PDB entry 6A9V | X-ray diffraction, 2.90 A resolution | chain A

Chain A:
Molecule: Intermediate cleaving peptidase 55
Organism: Saccharomyces cerevisiae (strain ATCC 204508 / S288c)
Notes: EC 3.4.11.26
UniProt: P40051 (ICP55_YEAST); residue numbers follow UniProt; this construct covers 44-511
Amino-acid sequence (470 residues; row label = number of the first residue in the row):
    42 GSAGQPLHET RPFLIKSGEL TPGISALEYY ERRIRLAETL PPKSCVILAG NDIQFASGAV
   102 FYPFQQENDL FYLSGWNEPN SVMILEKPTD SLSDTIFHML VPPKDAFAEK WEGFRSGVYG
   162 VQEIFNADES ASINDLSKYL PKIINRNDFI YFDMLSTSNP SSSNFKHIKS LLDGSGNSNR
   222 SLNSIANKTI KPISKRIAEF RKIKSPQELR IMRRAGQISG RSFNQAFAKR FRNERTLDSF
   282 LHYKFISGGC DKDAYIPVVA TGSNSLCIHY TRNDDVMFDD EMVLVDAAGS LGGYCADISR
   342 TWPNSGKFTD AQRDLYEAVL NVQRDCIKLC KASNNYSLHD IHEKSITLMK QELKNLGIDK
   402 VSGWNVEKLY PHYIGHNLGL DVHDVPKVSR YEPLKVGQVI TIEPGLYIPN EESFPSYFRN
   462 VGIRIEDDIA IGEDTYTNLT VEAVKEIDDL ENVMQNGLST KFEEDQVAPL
Disordered / not traced: 42-58, 95-104, 145-160, 197-201, 214-229, 499-511
Sequence notes: expression tag (42-43)
UniProt features mapped onto this chain:
  - binding site (Mn(2+)): Asp327, Asp338, His417, Glu444, Glu467
Ion coordination: Mn2+ site 1: Asp327, Asp338, Glu467 (together with glycine); Mn2+ site 2: Asp338, His417, Glu444, Glu467 (together with glycine)
Small-molecule neighbours: glycine (GLY): Tyr296, Asp327, Asp338, His417, Val423, His424, Glu444, Glu467

Overview:
Bound to chain A: glycine. Asp327, Asp338 and Glu467 form the Mn2+ site 1. Asp338, His417, Glu444 and Glu467
coordinate Mn2+ site 2. From UniProt: 5 Mn2+-binding residues.
Chain A is Intermediate cleaving peptidase 55 (Saccharomyces cerevisiae (strain ATCC 204508 / S288c)); the
structure, Crystal structure of Icp55 from Saccharomyces cerevisiae (N-terminal 42 residues deletion), was
determined by X-ray diffraction together with 6A9T and 6A9U from the same study.
